PDB entry 1J36 | X-ray diffraction, 2.40 A resolution | chain A

Chain A:
Protein: angiotensin converting enzyme
Organism: Drosophila melanogaster
Notes: EC 3.4.15.1
Reference sequence: Q10714 (ACE_DROME); residue numbers follow UniProt; this construct covers 14-615
Sequence (607 residues; each row starts with the number of its first residue):
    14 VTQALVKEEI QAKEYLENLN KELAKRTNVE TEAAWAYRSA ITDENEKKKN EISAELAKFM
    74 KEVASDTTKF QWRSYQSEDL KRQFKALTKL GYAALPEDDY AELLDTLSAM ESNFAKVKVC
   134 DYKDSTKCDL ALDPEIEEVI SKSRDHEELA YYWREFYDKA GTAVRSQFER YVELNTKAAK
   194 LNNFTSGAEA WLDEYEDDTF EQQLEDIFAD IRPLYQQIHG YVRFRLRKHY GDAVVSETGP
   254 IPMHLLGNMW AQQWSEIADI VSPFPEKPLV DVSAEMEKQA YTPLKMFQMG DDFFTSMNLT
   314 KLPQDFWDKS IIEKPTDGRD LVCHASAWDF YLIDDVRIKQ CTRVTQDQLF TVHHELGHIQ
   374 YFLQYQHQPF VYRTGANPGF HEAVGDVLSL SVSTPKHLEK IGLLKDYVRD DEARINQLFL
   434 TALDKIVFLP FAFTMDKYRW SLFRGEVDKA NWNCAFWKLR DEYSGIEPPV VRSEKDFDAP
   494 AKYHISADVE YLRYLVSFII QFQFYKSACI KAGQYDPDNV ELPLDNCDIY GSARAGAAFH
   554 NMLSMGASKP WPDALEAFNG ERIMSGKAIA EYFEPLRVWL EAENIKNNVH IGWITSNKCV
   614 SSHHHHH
Unresolved in the structure: 14-22
Construct notes: conflict Arg51 (Gly in Q10714), Ala53 (Asn in Q10714), Ile607 (Thr in Q10714); expression tag (616-620)
Disulfides: Cys133-Cys141, Cys336-Cys354, Cys467-Cys612, Cys522-Cys540
Ion coordination: Zn2+: His367, His371, Glu395 (together with lisinopril)
Ligand contacts: lisinopril (LPR; [N2-[(S)-1-carboxy-3-phenylpropyl]-L-lysyl-L-proline): Arg51, Glu150, Gln265, His337, Ala338, Ser339, Thr364, His367, Glu368, His371, Glu395, Phe441, Lys495, Tyr496, His497, Val502, Tyr504, Tyr507
Swiss-Prot annotation at these positions:
  - active site: Glu368 (Proton acceptor), His497 (Proton donor)
  - binding site (Zn(2+)): His367, His371, Glu395
  - glycosylation (N-linked (GlcNAc...) asparagine): Asn196, Asn311

In short:
Chain A binds lisinopril. The Zn2+ site is built by His367, His371 and Glu395. Curated annotation (UniProt)
lists active-site residues Glu368 and His497 and 3 Zn2+-binding residues.
Chain A is angiotensin converting enzyme (Drosophila melanogaster); the structure, Crystal Structure of
Drosophila AnCE, was determined by X-ray diffraction, deposited together with 1J37 and 1J38.
